PDB entry 8Z6U | electron microscopy, 3.83 A resolution | chains J and R of the 18 polymer chains in the assembly

# Chain J (and R)
Protein: CYFN1006-2 light chain
Source organism: Homo sapiens
Notes: chain R of this document is another copy of the same molecule, construct and numbering; everything in this record applies to it too
Chain sequence (215 residues; each row starts with the number of its first residue; note: 18 numbers in that range are skipped by the numbering (no residue carries them; nothing is unmodelled there)):
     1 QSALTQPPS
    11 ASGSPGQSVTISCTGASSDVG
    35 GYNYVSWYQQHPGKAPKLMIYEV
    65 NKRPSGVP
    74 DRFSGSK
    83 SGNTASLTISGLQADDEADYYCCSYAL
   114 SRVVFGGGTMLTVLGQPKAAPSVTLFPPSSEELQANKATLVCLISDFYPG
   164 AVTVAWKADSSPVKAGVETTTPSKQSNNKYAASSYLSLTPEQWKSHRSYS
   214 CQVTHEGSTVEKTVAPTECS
Disordered / not traced: 1, 223-233
Cystine bridges: C23-C104, C155-C214

# Chain J / chain R interface
Residue-residue contacts (6; chain J residue first):
  S143(J) - Q147(R)  hydrogen bond (side chain-backbone)
  E144(J) - Q147(R)
  Q147(J) - S143(R)  hydrogen bond
  Q147(J) - L146(R)
  Q147(J) - Q147(R)
  K207(J) - K207(R)
Also at the interface, not in a pair above, chain R (5 interface residues in all): S142

# Summary
4 residues of chain J face 5 of chain R across their interface; the contacts include 2 hydrogen bonds. Its one
hydrogen-bonded contact is S143(J)-Q147(R).
Both chains are CYFN1006-2 light chain (Homo sapiens). Entry 8Z6U (SARS-CoV-2 EG.5.1 Spike in complex with
CYFN1006-2(S-CYFN1006-2 dimer trimer)) was determined by electron microscopy.
